Entry 7FKR (X-ray diffraction, 1.69 A resolution); this record covers chains A and B.

Chain A:
Protein: Pre-mRNA-splicing factor 8
Organism: Saccharomyces cerevisiae S288C
UniProtKB: P33334 (PRP8_YEAST); residue numbers follow UniProt; this construct covers 1836-2090
Chain sequence (258 residues; numbered 1833 to 2090; the number before each row is that of its first residue):
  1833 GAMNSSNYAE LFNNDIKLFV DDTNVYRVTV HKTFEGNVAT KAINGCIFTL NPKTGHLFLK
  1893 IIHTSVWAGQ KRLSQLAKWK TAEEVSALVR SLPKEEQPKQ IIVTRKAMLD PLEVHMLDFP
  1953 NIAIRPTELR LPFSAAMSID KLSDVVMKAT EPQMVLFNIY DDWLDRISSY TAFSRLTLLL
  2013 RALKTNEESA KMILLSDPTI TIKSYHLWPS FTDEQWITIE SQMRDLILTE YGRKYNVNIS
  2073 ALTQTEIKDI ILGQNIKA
Not modelled in the structure: 2070-2090
Construct notes: expression tag (1833-1835)
Small-molecule neighbours: VQ6 ((2R)-(cyclopropylamino)(2,6-difluorophenyl)acetic acid): Arg1962, Arg2013, Thr2017, Ile2059, Glu2062, Tyr2063, Lys2066, Tyr2067

Chain B:
Protein: A1 cistron-splicing factor AAR2
Organism: Saccharomyces cerevisiae S288C
UniProtKB: P32357 (AAR2_YEAST); aligned to UniProt positions 1-317 over residues 1-317
Chain sequence (308 residues; row label = number of the first residue in the row; note: 13 numbers in that range are skipped by the numbering (no residue carries them; nothing is unmodelled there); numbers below 1 keep their minus sign (Gly-3 is residue -3)):
    -3 GAMAMNTVPF TSAPIEVTIG IDQYSFNVKE NQPFHGIKDI PIGHVHVIHF QHADNSSMRY
    57 GYWFDCRMGN FYIQYDPKDG LYKMMEERDG AKFENIVHNF KERQMMVSYP KIDEDDTWYN
   117 LTEFVQMDKI RKIVRKDENQ FSYVDSSMTT VQENEL
   166 SSSSSDPAHS LNYTVINFKS REAIRPGHEM EDFLDKSYYL NTVMLQGIFK NSSNYFGELQ
   226 FAFLNAMFFG NYGSSLQWHA MIELICSSAT VPKHMLDKLD EILYYQIKTL PEQYSDILLN
   286 ERVWNICLYS SFQKNSLHNT EKIMENKYPE LL
Not modelled in the structure: -3 to 0, 166-169
Construct notes: expression tag (-3 to 0); conflict Ser166 (Leu153 in P32357), Ser167 (Lys154 in P32357), Ser170 (Asp in P32357)
Curated features (UniProtKB/Swiss-Prot):
  - region: Leu261 to Ile282 (Leucine-zipper)
  - modified residue: Ser253 (Phosphoserine), Thr274 (Phosphothreonine)

Interface between chain A and chain B:
Residue-residue contacts - 17 pairs, chain A then chain B:
  Gln1907(A) with Met195(B); Leu199(B)
  Leu1908(A) with Met195(B), hydrophobic
  Trp1911(A) with Glu194(B); Met195(B), hydrophobic; Phe198(B), hydrophobic
  Asp1942(A) with Lys184(B), salt bridge; Phe198(B)
  Glu1945(A) with Lys184(B), salt bridge
  Val1946(A) with Ile189(B), hydrophobic; Glu194(B); Phe198(B), hydrophobic
  His1947(A) with Glu194(B), salt bridge
  Leu1949(A) with Lys184(B); Ser185(B); Arg186(B)
  Asp1950(A) with Arg186(B), salt bridge

In short:
The interface between chain A and chain B involves 9 residues on one side and 8 on the other, with 4 salt
bridges. Polar pairs include Asp1942(A)-Lys184(B), Glu1945(A)-Lys184(B) and His1947(A)-Glu194(B). Chain A
binds compound VQ6.
Here chain A is Pre-mRNA-splicing factor 8 and chain B is A1 cistron-splicing factor AAR2, both from
Saccharomyces cerevisiae S288C. Entry 7FKR (PanDDA analysis group deposition -- Aar2/RNaseH in complex with
fragment P04E11 from the F2X-Universal Library) was determined by X-ray diffraction (same publication as 5ST0,
5ST1, 5ST2, 5ST3, 5ST4, 5ST5 and 248 further entries).
